2XMQ - chain A; structure by X-ray diffraction, 2.81 A resolution.

# Chain A
Protein: Protein NDRG2
From: Homo sapiens
Notes: fragment: alpha-beta hydrolase domain, residues 24-304
UniProtKB: Q9UN36 (NDRG2_HUMAN); residue numbers follow UniProt; this construct covers 24-304
Chain sequence (281 residues; row label = number of the first residue in the row):
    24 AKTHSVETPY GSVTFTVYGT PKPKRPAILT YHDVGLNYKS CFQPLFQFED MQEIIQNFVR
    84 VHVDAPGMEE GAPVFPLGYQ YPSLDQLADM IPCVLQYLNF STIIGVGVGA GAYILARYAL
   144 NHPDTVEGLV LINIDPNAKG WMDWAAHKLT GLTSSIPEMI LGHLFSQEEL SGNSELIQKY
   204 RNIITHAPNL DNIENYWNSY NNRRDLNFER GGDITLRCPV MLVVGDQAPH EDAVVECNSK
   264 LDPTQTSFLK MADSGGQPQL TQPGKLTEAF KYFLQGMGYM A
Construct notes: conflict N218 (Leu in Q9UN36)
What the authors report for this chain:
  - mutagenesis - L172D: abolished signaling (TCF/LEF activity)

# In short
The paper reports that L172D abolishes signaling (TCF/LEF activity).
Chain A is Protein NDRG2 (Homo sapiens); the structure, Crystal structure of human NDRG2 protein provides
insight into its role as a tumor suppressor, was determined by X-ray diffraction together with 2XMR, 2XMS and
2QMQ from the same study.
